7UWC - chains M and N of the 31 polymer chains in the assembly; structure by electron microscopy, 4.00 A resolution.

[Chain M]
Name: V-type proton ATPase subunit D
Organism: Citrus limon
UniProtKB: A0A067FFQ8 (A0A067FFQ8_CITSI); residues 1-259 here = UniProt positions 1-259
Amino-acid sequence (259 residues; each row starts with the number of its first residue):
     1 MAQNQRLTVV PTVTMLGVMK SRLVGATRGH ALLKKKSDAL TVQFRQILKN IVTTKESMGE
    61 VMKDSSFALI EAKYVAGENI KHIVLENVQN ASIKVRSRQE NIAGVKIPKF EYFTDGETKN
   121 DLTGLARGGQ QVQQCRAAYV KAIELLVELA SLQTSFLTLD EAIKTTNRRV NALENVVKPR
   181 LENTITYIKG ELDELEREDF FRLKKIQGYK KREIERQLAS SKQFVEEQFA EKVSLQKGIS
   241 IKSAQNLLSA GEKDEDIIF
Not modelled in the structure: 1-8, 222-259

[Chain N]
Name: V-type proton ATPase subunit F
Organism: Citrus limon
UniProtKB: A0A067E4V9 (A0A067E4V9_CITSI); residues 1-130 here = UniProt positions 1-130
Amino-acid sequence (130 residues; numbered 1 to 130; the number before each row is that of its first residue):
     1 MAGRAQIPTK SSALIAMIAD EDTVTGFLLA GVGNVDLRRK TNYLIVDSKT TVKAIEDAFK
    61 EFTTKEDIAI VLISQYVANM IRFLVDSYNK PIPAILEIPS KDHPYDPAHD SVLSRVKNLF
   121 SAESVASGRR
Not modelled in the structure: 1-11, 119-130

[Interface between chain M and chain N]
Pairs across the interface (29):
  Met58(M) - Ser100(N)
  Met62(M) - Ser100(N)
  Met62(M) - Lys101(N)
  Val84(M) - Leu29(N)
  Leu85(M) - Thr25(N)
  Glu86(M) - Thr25(N)
  Asn87(M) - Asp22(N)
  Asn87(M) - Thr25(N)
  Asn87(M) - Gly26(N)
  Val88(M) - Thr25(N)
  Val88(M) - Gly26(N)
  Val88(M) - Ala30(N)
  Gln89(M) - Ala30(N)
  Asn90(M) - Ala30(N)
  Ala91(M) - Phe27(N)
  Ala91(M) - Leu28(N)
  Ala91(M) - Leu29(N)
  Ala91(M) - Ala30(N)
  Ser92(M) - Gly31(N)
  Ser92(M) - Val32(N)
  Ile93(M) - Leu14(N)
  Ile93(M) - Leu28(N)
  Lys94(M) - Ser12(N)
  Val95(M) - Ser12(N)  hydrogen bond (backbone-backbone)
  Asn120(M) - Gly31(N)
  Asp121(M) - Gly31(N)
  Cys135(M) - Gly26(N)
  Cys135(M) - Phe27(N)
  Arg136(M) - Gly26(N)
Other interface residues (no listed pair), chain M (23 interface residues in all): Gly59, Ser66, Leu122, Leu146, Gln153
Other interface residues (no listed pair), chain N (16 interface residues in all): Ala13, Pro91, Ile95

[Summary]
23 residues of chain M and 16 residues of chain N are in contact; the contacts include 1 hydrogen bond. Its
one hydrogen bond, Val95(M)-Ser12(N), is backbone to backbone.
Chain M is V-type proton ATPase subunit D and chain N is V-type proton ATPase subunit F, both from Citrus
limon; the structure, Citrus V-ATPase State 2, H in contact with subunit a, was determined by electron
microscopy together with 7UW9, 7UWA, 7UWB and 7UWD from the same study.
